Entry 4LO5 (X-ray diffraction, 2.70 A resolution); this record covers chains A and B.

== Chain A ==
Molecule: Ha-70
From: Clostridium botulinum
UniProtKB: Q8KHU9 (Q8KHU9_CLOBO); residue numbers follow UniProt; this construct covers 2-189
Sequence (190 residues; row label = number of the first residue in the row; numbering starts at 0):
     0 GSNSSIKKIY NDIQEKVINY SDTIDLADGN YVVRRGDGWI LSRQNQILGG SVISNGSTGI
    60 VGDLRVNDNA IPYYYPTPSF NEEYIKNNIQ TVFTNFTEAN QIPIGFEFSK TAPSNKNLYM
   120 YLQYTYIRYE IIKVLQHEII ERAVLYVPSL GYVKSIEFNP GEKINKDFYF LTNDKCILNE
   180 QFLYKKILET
Disordered / not traced: 0-19
Sequence notes: expression tag (0-1)

== Chain B ==
Molecule: Ha-70
From: Clostridium botulinum
UniProtKB: Q8KHU9 (Q8KHU9_CLOBO); numbering as in UniProt (aligned over 206-626)
Sequence (433 residues; row label = number of the first residue in the row):
   206 TQRVLPYSNG LYVINKGDGY IRTNDKDLIG TLLIEAGSSG SIIQPRLRNT TRPLFTTSND
   266 TKFSQQYTEE RLKDAFNVQL FNTSTSLFKF VEEAPSDKNI CIKAYNTYEK YELIDYQNGS
   326 IVNKAEYYLP SLGYCEVTNA PSPESEVVKM QVAEDGFIQN GPEEEIVVGV IDPSENIQEI
   386 NTAISDNYTY NIPGIVNNNP FYILFTVNTT GIYKINAQNN LPSLKIYEAI GSGNRNFQSG
   446 NLCDDDIKAI NYITGFDSPN AKSYLVVLLN KDKNYYIRVP QTSSNIENQI QFKREEGDLR
   506 NLMNSSVNII DNLNSTGAHY YTRQSPDVHD YISYEFTIPG NFNNKDTSNI RLYTSYNQGI
   566 GTLFRVTETI DGYNLINIQQ NLHLLNNTNS IRLLNGAIYI LKVEVTELNN YNIRLHIDIT
   626 NPGSAWSHPQ FEK
Disordered / not traced: 627-638
Sequence notes: expression tag (627-638)
From the paper describing this entry:
  - binding site for N-acetyl-alpha-neuraminic acid: Thr-527, Arg-528

== Chain A / chain B interface ==
Contacting residue pairs - 103 pairs, chain A then chain B:
  Asp-21(A) with Phe-442(B)
  Leu-40(A) with Arg-440(B)
  Arg-42(A) with Lys-278(B); Asp-279(B), hydrogen bond (side chain-backbone); Ala-280(B), hydrogen bond (side chain-backbone); Phe-281(B); Asn-282(B); Ile-435(B); Ala-454(B)
  Gln-43(A) with Phe-281(B); Asn-282(B), hydrogen bond; Gln-284(B)
  Gln-45(A) with Asn-220(B); Glu-314(B); Glu-369(B), hydrogen bond
  Ile-46(A) with Phe-281(B); Asn-282(B); Val-283(B), hydrophobic; Gln-284(B); Leu-334(B)
  Leu-47(A) with Ser-291(B); Leu-337(B)
  Gly-48(A) with Asp-223(B); Glu-314(B); Ser-336(B); Leu-337(B)
  Gly-49(A) with Asp-223(B), hydrogen bond (backbone-side chain); Ser-336(B), hydrogen bond (backbone-side chain); Leu-337(B), hydrogen bond (backbone-backbone); Gly-338(B)
  Ser-50(A) with Leu-337(B), hydrogen bond (side chain-backbone); Gly-338(B)
  Val-51(A) with Gly-338(B), hydrogen bond (backbone-backbone); Tyr-339(B); Cys-340(B), hydrogen bond (backbone-backbone); Asn-365(B); Gly-366(B)
  Ile-52(A) with Phe-295(B), hydrophobic; Cys-340(B)
  Ser-53(A) with Cys-340(B), hydrogen bond (backbone-backbone); Glu-341(B); Val-342(B)
  Asn-54(A) with Val-342(B)
  Gly-55(A) with Glu-297(B)
  Ser-56(A) with Val-296(B); Glu-297(B), hydrogen bond (backbone-side chain); Cys-340(B); Val-342(B)
  Thr-57(A) with Lys-294(B); Phe-295(B); Val-296(B), hydrogen bond (backbone-backbone)
  Gly-58(A) with Lys-294(B)
  Ile-59(A) with Leu-292(B); Phe-293(B); Lys-294(B), hydrogen bond (backbone-backbone)
  Val-60(A) with Leu-292(B)
  Gly-61(A) with Ser-291(B); Leu-292(B), hydrogen bond (backbone-backbone)
  Asp-62(A) with Thr-290(B), hydrogen bond; Ser-291(B), hydrogen bond
  Asn-68(A) with Thr-290(B)
  Tyr-72(A) with Asn-282(B), hydrogen bond; Gln-284(B), hydrogen bond
  Tyr-74(A) with Arg-440(B), hydrogen bond; Asn-441(B); Asp-450(B)
  Pro-75(A) with Asn-441(B), hydrogen bond (backbone-side chain)
  Thr-76(A) with Asn-441(B)
  Pro-77(A) with Gln-443(B)
  Tyr-118(A) with Asp-223(B), hydrogen bond; Pro-367(B)
  Tyr-123(A) with Thr-290(B)
  Arg-127(A) with Asn-439(B), hydrogen bond (side chain-backbone)
  Ile-138(A) with Phe-442(B)
  Ile-139(A) with Phe-442(B); Gln-443(B); Ser-444(B), hydrogen bond (backbone-backbone)
  Glu-140(A) with Phe-442(B)
  Arg-141(A) with Arg-440(B), hydrogen bond (side chain-backbone); Asn-441(B); Phe-442(B), hydrogen bond (backbone-backbone)
  Val-143(A) with Arg-440(B); Asn-441(B)
  Tyr-145(A) with Arg-440(B)
  Phe-157(A) with Asn-365(B); Gly-366(B); Pro-367(B)
  Gly-160(A) with Glu-368(B)
  Glu-161(A) with Glu-368(B)
  Ile-163(A) with Pro-367(B), hydrophobic; Glu-368(B)
  Lys-165(A) with Ile-371(B)
  Tyr-168(A) with Pro-367(B); Glu-368(B), hydrogen bond (side chain-backbone); Glu-369(B)
  Phe-169(A) with Phe-281(B), hydrophobic; Ile-371(B), hydrophobic
  Thr-171(A) with Gly-436(B)
  Asn-172(A) with Gly-436(B); Asn-439(B), hydrogen bond; Lys-478(B), hydrogen bond
  Asp-173(A) with Asn-439(B); Arg-440(B), salt bridge
Other interface residues (no listed pair), chain A (51 interface residues in all): Ser-41, Leu-63, Leu-121, Ala-142
Other interface residues (no listed pair), chain B (48 interface residues in all): Gly-224, Thr-312, Tyr-316, Val-373, Ile-452

== Overview ==
51 residues of chain A face 48 of chain B across their interface; the contacts include 29 hydrogen bonds and 1
salt bridge. Polar contacts include Asp-173(A)/Arg-440(B), Arg-42(A)/Asp-279(B) and Arg-42(A)/Ala-280(B). The
paper reports a binding site for N-acetyl-alpha-neuraminic acid at Thr-527(B) and Arg-528(B).
Chain A is Ha-70 and chain B is Ha-70, both from Clostridium botulinum; the structure, HA70-alpha2,3-SiaLC,
was determined by X-ray diffraction, deposited together with 4LO0, 4LO1, 4LO2, 4LO3, 4LO4, 4LO6 and 4LO7.
